Entry 1B9M (X-ray diffraction, 1.75 A resolution); this record covers chains A and B.

== Chain A (and B) ==
Protein: Protein (mode)
Organism: Escherichia coli
Notes: chain B of this document is another copy of the same molecule, construct and numbering; everything in this record applies to it too
UniProtKB: P0A9G8 (MODE_ECOLI); residue numbers follow UniProt; this construct covers 1-262
Chain sequence (265 residues; row label = number of the first residue in the row; note: 1 number in that range is skipped by the numbering (no residue carries it; nothing is unmodelled there); numbers below 1 keep their minus sign (Gly-3 is residue -3)):
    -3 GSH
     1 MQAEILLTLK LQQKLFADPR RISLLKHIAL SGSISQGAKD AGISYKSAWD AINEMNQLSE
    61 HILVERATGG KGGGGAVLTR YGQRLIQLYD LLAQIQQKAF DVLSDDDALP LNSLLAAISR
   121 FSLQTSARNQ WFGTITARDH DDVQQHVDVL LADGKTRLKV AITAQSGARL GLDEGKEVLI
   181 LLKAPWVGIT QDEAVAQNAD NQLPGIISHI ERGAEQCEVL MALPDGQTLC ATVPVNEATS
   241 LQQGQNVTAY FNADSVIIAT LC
Not modelled in the structure: -3 to -2, 69-73 (chain B: -3 to -2, 67-75, 138-144)
Differences from the reference sequence: modified residue (1, 55, 221)
Modified positions: Mse1 (selenomethionine; parent Met); Mse55 (selenomethionine; parent Met); Mse221 (selenomethionine; parent Met)
Covalent attachments: covalent link His-1-Mse1
Ion coordination: Ni2+: Asp139, His140, His146, Asp148
Swiss-Prot annotation at these positions:
  - DNA-binding region: Ser33 to Thr79 (H-T-H motif)
  - region: Thr125 to Gly133 (Required for dimer formation and molybdate binding)
  - binding site (molybdate): Ser126, Arg128, Thr163, Ser166, Lys183, Ala184
  - mutagenesis: Ala76 (A76V: Partial loss of repression by ModE), Thr125 (T125I: Transcription repression by ModE even in the absence of molybdate), Gly133 (G133D: Transcription repression by ModE even in the absence of molybdate), Gln216 to Cys262 (Transcription repression by ModE even in the absence of molybdate)

== Interface between chain A and chain B ==
Contacting residue pairs (135):
  Mse1(A) with Leu11(B), hydrophobic; Gln12(B); Leu58(B)
  Gln2(A) with Leu11(B)
  Ala3(A) with Lys10(B); Leu11(B), hydrophobic
  Glu4(A) with Thr8(B); Leu9(B); Lys10(B), hydrogen bond (backbone-backbone)
  Ile5(A) with Leu7(B), hydrophobic; Thr8(B); Leu9(B), hydrophobic
  Leu6(A) with Leu6(B); Leu7(B); Thr8(B), hydrogen bond (backbone-backbone)
  Leu7(A) with Leu6(B); Leu7(B), hydrophobic
  Thr8(A) with Glu4(B); Ile5(B); Leu6(B), hydrogen bond (backbone-backbone)
  Leu9(A) with Glu4(B); Ile5(B), hydrophobic
  Lys10(A) with Ala3(B); Glu4(B), hydrogen bond (backbone-backbone); Phe100(B)
  Leu11(A) with Gln2(B); Ala3(B), hydrophobic; Phe100(B), hydrophobic
  Gln12(A) with Mse1(B); Gln2(B), hydrogen bond (backbone-backbone)
  Gln13(A) with Gln2(B), hydrogen bond
  Leu58(A) with Mse1(B)
  Glu60(A) with Mse1(B)
  His61(A) with Asp106(B), salt bridge
  Arg80(A) with Asp105(B), hydrogen bond (side chain-backbone); Asp106(B), hydrogen bond (side chain-backbone); Ala108(B), hydrogen bond (side chain-backbone)
  Tyr81(A) with Leu103(B)
  Arg84(A) with Val102(B), hydrogen bond (side chain-backbone); Leu103(B); Asp105(B); Ala108(B); Leu109(B), hydrogen bond (side chain-backbone); Leu111(B)
  Leu85(A) with Leu103(B), hydrophobic
  Gln87(A) with Leu111(B), hydrogen bond (side chain-backbone); Asn112(B)
  Leu88(A) with Ala99(B); Leu111(B), hydrophobic; Leu114(B), hydrophobic
  Leu91(A) with Leu111(B), hydrophobic; Asn112(B); Leu114(B)
  Leu92(A) with Ile5(B), hydrophobic; Leu114(B), hydrophobic
  Ile95(A) with Leu115(B), hydrophobic
  Gln96(A) with Leu7(B); Leu88(B); Leu92(B)
  Ala99(A) with Leu88(B)
  Phe100(A) with Leu11(B), hydrophobic; Phe16(B), hydrophobic; Tyr81(B); Leu88(B)
  Val102(A) with Arg84(B), hydrogen bond (backbone-side chain)
  Leu103(A) with Tyr81(B), hydrophobic; Arg84(B), hydrogen bond (backbone-side chain); Leu85(B)
  Asp106(A) with Arg80(B), salt bridge; Arg84(B), salt bridge
  Asp107(A) with Arg80(B), hydrogen bond (backbone-side chain); Arg84(B), salt bridge
  Ala108(A) with Arg80(B)
  Leu109(A) with Arg84(B), hydrogen bond (backbone-side chain)
  Pro110(A) with Gln87(B)
  Leu111(A) with Arg84(B); Gln87(B), hydrogen bond (backbone-side chain); Leu91(B)
  Asn112(A) with Gln87(B); Asp90(B); Leu91(B); Gln94(B), hydrogen bond (backbone-side chain)
  Ser113(A) with Leu91(B)
  Leu114(A) with Leu91(B); Ile118(B), hydrophobic
  Ile118(A) with Ser119(B); Leu261(B), hydrophobic
  Phe121(A) with Leu115(B), hydrophobic; Cys262(B)
  Ser122(A) with Leu115(B); Thr260(B); Leu261(B); Cys262(B), hydrogen bond (side chain-backbone)
  Leu123(A) with Thr260(B); Leu261(B), hydrophobic
  Gln124(A) with Arg169(B), hydrogen bond; Leu170(B); Ala259(B); Thr260(B), hydrogen bond (backbone-backbone)
  Thr125(A) with Arg169(B), hydrogen bond (backbone-side chain); Leu170(B); Ile257(B); Ile258(B); Ala259(B)
  Ser126(A) with Ile162(B); Arg169(B); Leu170(B); Ile257(B); Ile258(B), hydrogen bond (backbone-backbone)
  Arg128(A) with Arg169(B)
  Ile162(A) with Ser126(B)
  Leu170(A) with Gln124(B); Thr125(B); Ser126(B)
  Leu181(A) with Leu181(B), hydrophobic
  Lys183(A) with Asp254(B), hydrogen bond (side chain-backbone); Ile257(B)
  Asp254(A) with Lys183(B), hydrogen bond (backbone-side chain)
  Ile257(A) with Thr125(B); Ser126(B); Ala127(B); Lys183(B); Trp186(B), hydrophobic; Ile257(B), hydrophobic
  Ile258(A) with Gln124(B); Thr125(B); Ser126(B), hydrogen bond (backbone-backbone)
  Ala259(A) with Gln124(B)
  Thr260(A) with Ser122(B); Leu123(B); Gln124(B), hydrogen bond (backbone-backbone)
  Leu261(A) with Ser122(B); Leu123(B), hydrophobic
  Cys262(A) with Ser122(B), hydrogen bond (backbone-side chain); Gln124(B)
Also at the interface, not in a pair above, chain A (70 interface residues in all): Phe16, Ser59, Ser104, Leu115, Ala117, Arg120, Ala127, Ala161, Ser166, Arg169, Ser255, Val256
Also at the interface, not in a pair above, chain B (66 interface residues in all): His61, Ile95, Lys98, Asp107, Pro110, Ser113, Ala116, Ser166, Val256

== Summary ==
Chain A and chain B form an interface of 70 and 66 residues respectively; the contacts include 28 hydrogen
bonds and 4 salt bridges. Polar pairs include His61(A)-Asp106(B), Asp106(A)-Arg80(B) and Asp106(A)-Arg84(B).
Chain A and chain B are both Protein (mode) (Escherichia coli); the structure, Regulator from escherichia
coli, was determined by X-ray diffraction together with 1B9N from the same study.
